PDB entry 3VZW | X-ray diffraction, 3.20 A resolution | chain X

# Chain X
Protein: outer membrane proteins
Organism: Neisseria meningitidis
Chain sequence (355 residues; each row starts with the number of its first residue; numbers below 1 keep their minus sign (Met-13 is residue -13)):
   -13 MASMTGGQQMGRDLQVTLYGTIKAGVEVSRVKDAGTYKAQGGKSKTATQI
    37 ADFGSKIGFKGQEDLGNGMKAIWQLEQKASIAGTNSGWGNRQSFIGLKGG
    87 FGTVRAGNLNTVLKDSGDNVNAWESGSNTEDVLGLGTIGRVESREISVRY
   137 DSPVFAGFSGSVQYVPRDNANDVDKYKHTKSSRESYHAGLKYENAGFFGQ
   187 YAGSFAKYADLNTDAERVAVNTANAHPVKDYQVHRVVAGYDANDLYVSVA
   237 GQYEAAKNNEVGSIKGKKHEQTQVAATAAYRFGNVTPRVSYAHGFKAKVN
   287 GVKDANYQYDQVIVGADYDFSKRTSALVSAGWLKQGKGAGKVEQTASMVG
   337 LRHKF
Disordered / not traced: -13 to 0
Ion coordination: Cs+ site 1: Gly125, Glu128; Cs+ site 2: Arg130, Glu131
Residues lining bound ligands: beta-D-galactopyranose (GAL): Thr7, Lys9, Lys42, Glu110, Arg338, Lys340

# Summary
Bound to chain X: beta-D-galactopyranose. The Cs+ site 1 is built by Gly125 and Glu128. Arg130 and Glu131 form
the Cs+ site 2.
Chain X is outer membrane proteins (Neisseria meningitidis); the structure, Crystal Structure of outer
membrane protein PorB from Neisseria meningitidis in complex with galactose, was determined by X-ray
diffraction, deposited together with 3VZU, 3VZT and 3A2S.
